5KLM - chains A and C of the 4 polymer chains in the assembly; structure by X-ray diffraction, 2.10 A resolution.

# Chain A (and C)
Name: 2-aminomuconate 6-semialdehyde dehydrogenase
Source organism: Pseudomonas fluorescens
Notes: chain C of this document is another copy of the same molecule, construct and numbering; everything in this record applies to it too
Reference sequence: Q83V33 (Q83V33_PSEFL); residue numbers follow UniProt; this construct covers 1-500
Sequence (520 residues; numbered -19 to 500; the number before each row is that of its first residue; numbers below 1 keep their minus sign (Met-19 is residue -19)):
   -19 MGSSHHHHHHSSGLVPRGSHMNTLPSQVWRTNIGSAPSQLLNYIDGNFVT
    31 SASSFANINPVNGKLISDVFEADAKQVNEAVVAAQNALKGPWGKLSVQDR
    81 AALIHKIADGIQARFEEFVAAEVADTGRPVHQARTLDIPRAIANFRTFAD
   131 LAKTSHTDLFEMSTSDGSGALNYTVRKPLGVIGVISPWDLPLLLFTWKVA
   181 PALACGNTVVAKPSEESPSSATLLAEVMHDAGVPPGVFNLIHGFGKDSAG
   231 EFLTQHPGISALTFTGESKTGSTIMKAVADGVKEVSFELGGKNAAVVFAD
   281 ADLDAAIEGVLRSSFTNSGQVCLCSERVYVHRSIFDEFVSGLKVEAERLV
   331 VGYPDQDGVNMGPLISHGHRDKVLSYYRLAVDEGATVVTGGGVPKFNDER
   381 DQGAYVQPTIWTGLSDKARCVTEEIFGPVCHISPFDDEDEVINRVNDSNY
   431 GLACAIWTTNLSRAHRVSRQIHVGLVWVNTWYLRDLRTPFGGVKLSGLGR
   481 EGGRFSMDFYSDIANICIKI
Disordered / not traced: -19 to 16 (chain C: -19 to 17)
Sequence notes: initiating methionine (-19); expression tag (-18 to 0); engineered mutation Asp169 (Asn in Q83V33)
Metal / ion sites: Na+: Asn37, Ile38, Asp105, Glu196
Residues lining bound ligands: NAD (nicotinamide-adenine-dinucleotide): Ile165, Ser166, Pro167, Trp168, Asp169, Leu174, Lys192, Pro193, Ser194, Glu195, Phe224, Gly225, Lys226, Gly230, Glu231, Thr234, Phe244, Thr245, Gly246, Glu247, Thr250, Thr253, Ile254, Glu268, Leu269, Gly270, Gly271, Cys302, Glu404, Phe406, Leu432, Phe470, Ser476
Reported in the primary citation:
  - mutagenesis - N169D: decreased catalytic activity
  - catalytic residues: Arg120, Cys302, Arg464 (proposed by the authors, not directly observed)

# Chain A / chain C interface
Contacting residue pairs (41; chain A residue first):
  Ser76(A) with Ser143(C)
  His136(A) with Asp138(C); Leu139(C); Phe140(C)
  Thr137(A) with Asp138(C); Leu139(C), hydrogen bond (backbone-backbone)
  Asp138(A) with His136(C), salt bridge; Thr137(C); Leu139(C)
  Leu139(A) with His136(C); Thr137(C), hydrogen bond (backbone-backbone); Asp138(C); Tyr153(C), hydrophobic; Thr154(C)
  Phe140(A) with His136(C)
  Glu141(A) with Val155(C)
  Ser143(A) with Ser76(C)
  Leu151(A) with Tyr153(C)
  Tyr153(A) with Leu139(C), hydrophobic; Leu151(C)
  Thr154(A) with Leu139(C)
  Val155(A) with Glu141(C)
  Thr438(A) with Leu441(C)
  Thr439(A) with Thr439(C); Asn440(C); Leu441(C), hydrogen bond (backbone-backbone)
  Asn440(A) with Thr439(C); Leu441(C)
  Leu441(A) with Thr438(C); Thr439(C), hydrogen bond (backbone-backbone); Asn440(C); Leu441(C); Ala444(C), hydrophobic; His445(C); Val458(C), hydrophobic; Asn459(C)
  Ala444(A) with Leu441(C), hydrophobic
  His445(A) with Leu441(C); His445(C), hydrogen bond
  Val458(A) with Leu441(C), hydrophobic
  Asn459(A) with Leu441(C)
Also at the interface, not in a pair above, chain A (21 interface residues in all): Arg156
Also at the interface, not in a pair above, chain C (21 interface residues in all): Arg156

# Summary
The chain A/chain C interface involves 21 residues from each chain, with 5 hydrogen bonds and 1 salt bridge.
Polar pairs include Asp138(A)-His136(C), His445(A)-His445(C) and Thr137(A)-Leu139(C). Ligands of chain A: NAD.
Asn37(A), Ile38(A), Asp105(A) and Glu196(A) coordinate Na+. The paper reports catalytic residues Arg120(A),
Cys302(A) and Arg464(A); N169D of chain A reduces catalytic activity.
Both chains are 2-aminomuconate 6-semialdehyde dehydrogenase (Pseudomonas fluorescens). Entry 5KLM (Crystal
structure of 2-hydroxymuconate-6-semialdehyde derived intermediate in NAD(+)-bound 2-aminomuconate
6-semialdehyde dehydrogenase N169D) was determined by X-ray diffraction, deposited together with 5KJ5, 5KLK,
5KLL, 5KLN and 5KLO.
